PDB entry 9KO9 | electron microscopy, 2.70 A resolution | chains A and B

# Chain A
Molecule: CRISPR-associated endonuclease Cas9
Source organism: Parasutterella secunda
Sequence (1435 residues; numbered -19 to 1415; the number before each row is that of its first residue; numbers below 1 keep their minus sign (His-19 is residue -19)):
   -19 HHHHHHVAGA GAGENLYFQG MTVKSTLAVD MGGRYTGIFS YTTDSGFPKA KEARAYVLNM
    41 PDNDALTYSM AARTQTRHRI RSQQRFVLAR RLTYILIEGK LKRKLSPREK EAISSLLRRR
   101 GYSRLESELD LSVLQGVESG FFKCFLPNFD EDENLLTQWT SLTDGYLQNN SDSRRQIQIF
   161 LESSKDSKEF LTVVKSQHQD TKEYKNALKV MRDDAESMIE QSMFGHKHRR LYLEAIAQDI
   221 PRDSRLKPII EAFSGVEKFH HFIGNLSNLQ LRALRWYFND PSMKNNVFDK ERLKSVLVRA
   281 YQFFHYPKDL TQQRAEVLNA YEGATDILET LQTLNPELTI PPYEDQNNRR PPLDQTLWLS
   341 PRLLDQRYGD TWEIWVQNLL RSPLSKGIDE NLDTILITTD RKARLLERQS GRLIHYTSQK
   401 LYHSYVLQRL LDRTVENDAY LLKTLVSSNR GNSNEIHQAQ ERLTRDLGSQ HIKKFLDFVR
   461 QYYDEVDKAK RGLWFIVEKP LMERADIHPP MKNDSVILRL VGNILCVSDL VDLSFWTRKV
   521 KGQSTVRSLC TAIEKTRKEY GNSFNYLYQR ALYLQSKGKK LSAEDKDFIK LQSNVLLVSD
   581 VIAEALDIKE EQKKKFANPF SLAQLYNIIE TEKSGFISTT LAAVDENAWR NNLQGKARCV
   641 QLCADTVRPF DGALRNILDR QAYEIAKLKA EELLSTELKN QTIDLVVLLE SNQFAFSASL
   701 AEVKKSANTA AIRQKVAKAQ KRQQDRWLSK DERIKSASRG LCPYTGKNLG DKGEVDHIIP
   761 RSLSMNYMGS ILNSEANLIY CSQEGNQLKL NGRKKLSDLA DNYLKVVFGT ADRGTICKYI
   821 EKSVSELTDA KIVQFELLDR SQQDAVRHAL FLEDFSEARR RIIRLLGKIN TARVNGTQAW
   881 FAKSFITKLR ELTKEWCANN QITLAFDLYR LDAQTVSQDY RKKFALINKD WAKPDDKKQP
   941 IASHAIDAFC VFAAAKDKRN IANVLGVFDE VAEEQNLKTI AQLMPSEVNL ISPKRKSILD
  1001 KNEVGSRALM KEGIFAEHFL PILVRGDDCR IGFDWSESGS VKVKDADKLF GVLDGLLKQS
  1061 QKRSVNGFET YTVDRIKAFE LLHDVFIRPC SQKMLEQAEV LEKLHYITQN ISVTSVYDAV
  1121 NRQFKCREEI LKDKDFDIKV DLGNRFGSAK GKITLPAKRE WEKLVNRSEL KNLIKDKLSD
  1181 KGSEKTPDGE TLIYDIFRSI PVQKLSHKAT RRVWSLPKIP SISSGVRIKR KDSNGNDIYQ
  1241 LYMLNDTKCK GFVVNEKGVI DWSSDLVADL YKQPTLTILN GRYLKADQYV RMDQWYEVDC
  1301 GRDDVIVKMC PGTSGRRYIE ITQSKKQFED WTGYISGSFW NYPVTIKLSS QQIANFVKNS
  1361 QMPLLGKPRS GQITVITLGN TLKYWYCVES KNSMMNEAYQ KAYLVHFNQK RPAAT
Disordered / not traced: -19 to 0, 1410-1415

# Chain B
Molecule: 131-nt RNA strand
Source organism: Parasutterella secunda
Sequence (131 nucleotides; row label = number of the first residue in the row):
     1 GUGGGGCCAC UAGGGACAGG AUGUUUCAGU UAUUCGUGAA AACGAAUGAA GUCACUCUUA
    61 AAGUGAGCUG AAAUCACUAA AAAUUAAGAU UGAACCCGGC UACUGACUCU GUCAUCCGGG
   121 UUUACUUAUU U
Disordered / not traced: 1-12, 127-131

# Interface between chain A and chain B
Residue-residue contacts (269):
  Leu46(A) - A87(B)  sugar contact
  Thr47(A) - A86(B)  hydrogen bond to the sugar
  Thr47(A) - A87(B)  hydrogen bond to the phosphate
  Ser49(A) - G15(B)  phosphate contact
  Met50(A) - G15(B)  hydrogen bond to the phosphate
  Met50(A) - A16(B)  phosphate contact
  Met50(A) - A86(B)  sugar contact
  Arg53(A) - U84(B)  salt bridge to the phosphate
  Arg53(A) - U85(B)  salt bridge to the phosphate
  Arg53(A) - A86(B)  base contact
  Arg53(A) - G92(B)  base contact
  Thr54(A) - A16(B)  phosphate contact
  Thr56(A) - U85(B)  hydrogen bond to the sugar
  Arg57(A) - A16(B)  salt bridge to the phosphate
  Arg57(A) - C17(B)  salt bridge to the phosphate
  Arg57(A) - U84(B)  phosphate contact
  His58(A) - C17(B)  salt bridge to the phosphate
  His58(A) - A18(B)  salt bridge to the phosphate
  His58(A) - G19(B)  base contact
  Arg59(A) - C75(B)  salt bridge to the phosphate
  Ile60(A) - C75(B)  phosphate contact
  Ile60(A) - U85(B)  base contact
  Arg61(A) - C17(B)  salt bridge to the phosphate
  Arg61(A) - A18(B)  salt bridge to the phosphate
  Arg61(A) - A83(B)  salt bridge to the phosphate
  Arg61(A) - A94(B)  hydrogen bond to the sugar
  Arg61(A) - C95(B)  sugar contact
  Ser62(A) - G19(B)  base contact
  Ser62(A) - G20(B)  phosphate contact
  Gln63(A) - U74(B)  base contact
  Gln63(A) - C75(B)  hydrogen bond to the phosphate
  Gln64(A) - A81(B)  hydrogen bond to the phosphate
  Gln64(A) - A82(B)  hydrogen bond to the phosphate
  Arg65(A) - G19(B)  phosphate contact
  Arg65(A) - G20(B)  salt bridge to the phosphate
  Phe66(A) - A72(B)  phosphate contact
  Val67(A) - A73(B)  phosphate contact
  Leu68(A) - A81(B)  phosphate contact
  Arg70(A) - A72(B)  salt bridge to the phosphate
  Arg70(A) - A73(B)  salt bridge to the phosphate
  Arg71(A) - A80(B)  hydrogen bond to the phosphate
  Arg71(A) - A81(B)  salt bridge to the phosphate
  Arg88(A) - G48(B)  hydrogen bond to the base
  Glu91(A) - G70(B)  hydrogen bond to the sugar
  Glu91(A) - A71(B)  sugar contact
  Ser94(A) - A71(B)  hydrogen bond to the phosphate
  Ser94(A) - A72(B)  hydrogen bond to the phosphate
  Ser95(A) - G70(B)  phosphate contact
  Ser95(A) - A71(B)  hydrogen bond to the phosphate
  Arg98(A) - A72(B)  salt bridge to the phosphate
  Arg99(A) - A21(B)  phosphate contact
  Arg99(A) - U22(B)  phosphate contact
  Arg100(A) - G19(B)  salt bridge to the phosphate
  Arg100(A) - G20(B)  salt bridge to the phosphate
  Arg100(A) - A21(B)  phosphate contact
  Gly101(A) - G20(B)  hydrogen bond to the phosphate
  Gly101(A) - A21(B)  hydrogen bond to the phosphate
  Tyr102(A) - G20(B)  sugar contact
  Phe204(A) - A21(B)  hydrogen bond to the sugar
  Phe204(A) - U22(B)  sugar contact
  Gly205(A) - A21(B)  sugar contact
  His206(A) - G20(B)  hydrogen bond to the sugar
  His206(A) - A21(B)  sugar contact
  Arg222(A) - G48(B)  sugar contact
  Asp223(A) - G48(B)  sugar contact
  Ser224(A) - G48(B)  hydrogen bond to the phosphate
  Arg225(A) - G48(B)  base contact
  Gln250(A) - A18(B)  sugar contact
  Gln250(A) - G19(B)  phosphate contact
  Leu251(A) - G19(B)  hydrogen bond to the phosphate
  Arg252(A) - C17(B)  hydrogen bond to the sugar
  Arg252(A) - A18(B)  salt bridge to the phosphate
  Arg255(A) - A81(B)  sugar contact
  Arg255(A) - A82(B)  salt bridge to the phosphate
  Arg255(A) - C95(B)  hydrogen bond to the phosphate
  Arg255(A) - C96(B)  salt bridge to the phosphate
  Trp256(A) - C96(B)  hydrogen bond to the phosphate
  Phe258(A) - A80(B)  hydrogen bond to the sugar
  Phe258(A) - A81(B)  sugar contact
  Asn259(A) - A80(B)  base contact
  Asn259(A) - A81(B)  sugar contact
  Asn259(A) - C96(B)  hydrogen bond to the phosphate
  Asn259(A) - A124(B)  hydrogen bond to the base
  Asp260(A) - A80(B)  hydrogen bond to the base
  Pro261(A) - A80(B)  base contact
  Pro261(A) - C125(B)  base contact
  Pro261(A) - U126(B)  base contact
  Met263(A) - A80(B)  sugar contact
  Lys264(A) - A79(B)  phosphate contact
  Lys264(A) - A80(B)  salt bridge to the phosphate
  Arg279(A) - C97(B)  salt bridge to the phosphate
  Arg279(A) - A114(B)  salt bridge to the phosphate
  Gln282(A) - C113(B)  hydrogen bond to the sugar
  Phe283(A) - A114(B)  phosphate contact
  Phe283(A) - U115(B)  base contact
  His285(A) - A106(B)  hydrogen bond to the sugar
  Lys288(A) - U108(B)  salt bridge to the phosphate
  Arg294(A) - C107(B)  sugar contact
  Arg294(A) - U108(B)  base contact
  Ala295(A) - U108(B)  base contact
  Glu324(A) - C17(B)  hydrogen bond to the sugar
  Glu324(A) - A18(B)  sugar contact
  Asp325(A) - U115(B)  hydrogen bond to the base
  Gln326(A) - C17(B)  sugar contact
  Gln326(A) - U115(B)  sugar contact
  Asn327(A) - U115(B)  base contact
  Asn328(A) - U104(B)  hydrogen bond to the sugar
  Asn328(A) - G105(B)  sugar contact
  Asn328(A) - A114(B)  base contact
  Asn328(A) - U115(B)  hydrogen bond to the sugar
  Asn328(A) - C116(B)  hydrogen bond to the sugar
  Arg329(A) - A16(B)  hydrogen bond to the sugar
  Arg329(A) - C17(B)  sugar contact
  Arg329(A) - A94(B)  salt bridge to the phosphate
  Arg329(A) - C95(B)  salt bridge to the phosphate
  Arg329(A) - U115(B)  hydrogen bond to the base
  Arg329(A) - C116(B)  phosphate contact
  Arg330(A) - G15(B)  hydrogen bond to the sugar
  Arg330(A) - A16(B)  hydrogen bond to the sugar
  Arg330(A) - A93(B)  sugar contact
  Arg330(A) - A94(B)  salt bridge to the phosphate
  Pro331(A) - C116(B)  sugar contact
  Thr379(A) - C103(B)  hydrogen bond to the phosphate
  Lys382(A) - C117(B)  phosphate contact
  Lys382(A) - G118(B)  salt bridge to the phosphate
  Leu385(A) - A102(B)  phosphate contact
  Leu385(A) - C103(B)  sugar contact
  Arg388(A) - A102(B)  salt bridge to the phosphate
  Arg388(A) - C103(B)  salt bridge to the phosphate
  Gln389(A) - U101(B)  hydrogen bond to the base
  Gln389(A) - A102(B)  hydrogen bond to the base
  Gln389(A) - C103(B)  base contact
  Gln389(A) - C117(B)  hydrogen bond to the sugar
  Ile487(A) - C103(B)  sugar contact
  His488(A) - C103(B)  hydrogen bond to the sugar
  His488(A) - U104(B)  sugar contact
  His488(A) - C116(B)  hydrogen bond to the phosphate
  His488(A) - C117(B)  salt bridge to the phosphate
  Pro489(A) - U104(B)  sugar contact
  Pro490(A) - U104(B)  phosphate contact
  Pro490(A) - G105(B)  phosphate contact
  Met491(A) - G105(B)  hydrogen bond to the phosphate
  Phe616(A) - U104(B)  sugar contact
  Phe650(A) - G13(B)  base contact
  Phe650(A) - G14(B)  hydrogen bond to the sugar
  Asp651(A) - G13(B)  hydrogen bond to the sugar
  Asp651(A) - G14(B)  hydrogen bond to the sugar
  Gly652(A) - G14(B)  sugar contact
  Arg660(A) - A87(B)  hydrogen bond to the phosphate
  Arg660(A) - G88(B)  salt bridge to the phosphate
  Tyr663(A) - A89(B)  stacking on the base
  Lys704(A) - G14(B)  salt bridge to the phosphate
  Ser706(A) - G14(B)  phosphate contact
  Lys888(A) - A89(B)  hydrogen bond to the base
  Lys888(A) - U90(B)  hydrogen bond to the base
  Glu891(A) - A89(B)  base contact
  Lys994(A) - G88(B)  phosphate contact
  Arg995(A) - A87(B)  salt bridge to the phosphate
  Arg995(A) - G88(B)  phosphate contact
  Lys996(A) - G88(B)  hydrogen bond to the phosphate
  Lys996(A) - A89(B)  salt bridge to the phosphate
  Lys1001(A) - A87(B)  hydrogen bond to the base
  Lys1001(A) - G88(B)  hydrogen bond to the base
  Asn1002(A) - G88(B)  hydrogen bond to the base
  Glu1003(A) - A87(B)  hydrogen bond to the base
  Glu1003(A) - G88(B)  hydrogen bond to the base
  Val1004(A) - A76(B)  base contact
  Gly1005(A) - C75(B)  hydrogen bond to the base
  Gly1005(A) - A76(B)  base contact
  Gly1005(A) - U84(B)  hydrogen bond to the sugar
  Gly1005(A) - U85(B)  sugar contact
  Ser1006(A) - U85(B)  sugar contact
  Ser1006(A) - A86(B)  base contact
  Ser1006(A) - A87(B)  hydrogen bond to the base
  Ser1006(A) - G88(B)  base contact
  Arg1007(A) - C75(B)  hydrogen bond to the base
  Arg1007(A) - U85(B)  sugar contact
  Arg1007(A) - A87(B)  salt bridge to the phosphate
  Ala1008(A) - C75(B)  base contact
  Ala1008(A) - U85(B)  sugar contact
  Leu1009(A) - C75(B)  hydrogen bond to the base
  Leu1009(A) - A76(B)  base contact
  Met1010(A) - C75(B)  hydrogen bond to the base
  Glu1012(A) - U85(B)  base contact
  Ile1014(A) - U24(B)  hydrogen bond to the sugar
  Ile1014(A) - U25(B)  sugar contact
  Ile1014(A) - A73(B)  base contact
  Ile1014(A) - U74(B)  sugar contact
  Phe1015(A) - U25(B)  sugar contact
  Ala1016(A) - U25(B)  sugar contact
  Ala1016(A) - U26(B)  phosphate contact
  Glu1017(A) - U26(B)  phosphate contact
  His1018(A) - A66(B)  phosphate contact
  Pro1021(A) - U64(B)  phosphate contact
  Arg1025(A) - C57(B)  sugar contact
  Phe1033(A) - U64(B)  sugar contact
  Asp1034(A) - C55(B)  hydrogen bond to the sugar
  Asp1034(A) - U56(B)  sugar contact
  Asp1034(A) - G63(B)  base contact
  Trp1035(A) - U56(B)  hydrogen bond to the sugar
  Ser1036(A) - U56(B)  sugar contact
  Ser1060(A) - G63(B)  sugar contact
  Lys1062(A) - A62(B)  salt bridge to the phosphate
  Lys1062(A) - G63(B)  phosphate contact
  Ser1064(A) - U59(B)  hydrogen bond to the base
  Ser1064(A) - A61(B)  hydrogen bond to the base
  Val1065(A) - U59(B)  hydrogen bond to the base
  Asn1066(A) - U59(B)  base contact
  Gly1067(A) - U59(B)  hydrogen bond to the base
  Phe1068(A) - C57(B)  sugar contact
  Thr1070(A) - G63(B)  hydrogen bond to the sugar
  Thr1072(A) - U64(B)  phosphate contact
  Arg1075(A) - U26(B)  salt bridge to the phosphate
  Arg1075(A) - C27(B)  salt bridge to the phosphate
  Gln1109(A) - U24(B)  sugar contact
  Gln1109(A) - U25(B)  phosphate contact
  Asn1110(A) - U24(B)  sugar contact
  Asn1110(A) - U25(B)  hydrogen bond to the phosphate
  Asn1110(A) - G67(B)  hydrogen bond to the phosphate
  Pro1156(A) - G65(B)  sugar contact
  Ala1157(A) - G65(B)  sugar contact
  Arg1159(A) - A54(B)  hydrogen bond to the sugar
  Arg1159(A) - C55(B)  hydrogen bond to the sugar
  Glu1160(A) - G65(B)  sugar contact
  Glu1160(A) - A66(B)  sugar contact
  Lys1163(A) - C53(B)  hydrogen bond to the sugar
  Lys1163(A) - A54(B)  sugar contact
  Lys1204(A) - A46(B)  phosphate contact
  Lys1204(A) - U47(B)  base contact
  Lys1204(A) - A49(B)  salt bridge to the phosphate
  Lys1204(A) - A50(B)  salt bridge to the phosphate
  Lys1208(A) - U69(B)  salt bridge to the phosphate
  Lys1208(A) - G70(B)  phosphate contact
  Ala1209(A) - U22(B)  phosphate contact
  Thr1210(A) - U22(B)  hydrogen bond to the phosphate
  Arg1211(A) - G23(B)  salt bridge to the phosphate
  Arg1211(A) - C68(B)  salt bridge to the phosphate
  Arg1211(A) - U69(B)  salt bridge to the phosphate
  Arg1212(A) - A21(B)  hydrogen bond to the sugar
  Arg1212(A) - U22(B)  hydrogen bond to the sugar
  Arg1212(A) - G23(B)  hydrogen bond to the phosphate
  Val1213(A) - U22(B)  sugar contact
  Val1213(A) - G23(B)  hydrogen bond to the phosphate
  Trp1214(A) - C68(B)  phosphate contact
  Ser1215(A) - U24(B)  hydrogen bond to the phosphate
  Ser1215(A) - G67(B)  phosphate contact
  Leu1216(A) - A66(B)  sugar contact
  Leu1216(A) - G67(B)  sugar contact
  Pro1217(A) - A66(B)  sugar contact
  Ile1228(A) - C75(B)  sugar contact
  Ile1228(A) - A76(B)  sugar contact
  Arg1230(A) - A73(B)  hydrogen bond to the sugar
  Arg1230(A) - U74(B)  hydrogen bond to the phosphate
  Arg1230(A) - C75(B)  hydrogen bond to the phosphate
  Arg1230(A) - A76(B)  salt bridge to the phosphate
  Lys1231(A) - A73(B)  sugar contact
  Asp1232(A) - A72(B)  sugar contact
  Ser1233(A) - A72(B)  sugar contact
  Ile1238(A) - U26(B)  sugar contact
  Ile1238(A) - A73(B)  sugar contact
  Tyr1239(A) - U26(B)  sugar contact
  Gln1240(A) - U25(B)  hydrogen bond to the base
  Gln1240(A) - A73(B)  hydrogen bond to the sugar
  Tyr1242(A) - U74(B)  hydrogen bond to the sugar
  Gln1273(A) - A76(B)  sugar contact
  Gln1273(A) - C77(B)  sugar contact
  Thr1275(A) - A76(B)  hydrogen bond to the phosphate
  Thr1275(A) - C77(B)  hydrogen bond to the phosphate
  Leu1276(A) - A76(B)  sugar contact
Interface residues without a listed pair, chain A (160 interface residues in all): Tyr48, Ala51, Ala52, Leu105, Glu108, Leu249, Ala653, Asp659, Gly1013, Leu1023, Thr1108, Leu1205
Interface residues without a listed pair, chain B (80 interface residues in all): U58, U123

# Summary
Chain A and chain B form an interface of 160 and 80 residues respectively, with 90 hydrogen bonds, 46 salt
bridges and 1 aromatic stacking contact. Polar contacts include Arg88(A)-G48(B), Asn259(A)-A124(B) and
Asp260(A)-A80(B).
Chain A is CRISPR-associated endonuclease Cas9 and chain B is a 131-nt RNA strand, both from Parasutterella
secunda; the structure, Cryo-EM structure of PsCas9-sgRNA binary complex, was determined by electron
microscopy, deposited together with 9KOR.
